Entry 8RYN (X-ray diffraction, 1.97 A resolution); this record covers chains D and E of the 5 polymer chains in the assembly.

# Chain D
Molecule: TCR alpha
From: Homo sapiens
Chain sequence (198 residues; numbered 1 to 198; the number before each row is that of its first residue):
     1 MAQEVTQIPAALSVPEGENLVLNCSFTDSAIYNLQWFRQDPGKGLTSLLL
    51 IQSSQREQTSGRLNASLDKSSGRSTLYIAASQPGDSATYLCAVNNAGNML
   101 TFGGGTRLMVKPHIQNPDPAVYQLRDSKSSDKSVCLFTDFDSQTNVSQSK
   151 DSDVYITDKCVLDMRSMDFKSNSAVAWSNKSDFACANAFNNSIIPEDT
Not modelled in the structure: 1, 161, 166-169, 193-198
Disulfide bonds: C24-C91, C135-C185

# Chain E
Molecule: TCR beta
From: Homo sapiens
Chain sequence (245 residues; each row starts with the number of its first residue):
     1 MNAGVTQTPKFRILKIGQSMTLQCTQDMNHNYMYWYRQDPGMGLKLIYYS
    51 VGAGITDKGEVPNGYNVSRSTTEDFPLRLESAAPSQTSVYFCASSETRGA
   101 PYGYTFGSGTRLTVVEDLNKVFPPEVAVFEPSEAEISHTQKATLVCLATG
   151 FYPDHVELSWWVNGKEVHSGVCTDPQPLKEQPALNDSRYALSSRLRVSAT
   201 FWQDPRNHFRCQVQFYGLSENDEWTQDRAKPVTQIVSAEAWGRAD
Not modelled in the structure: 1-3
Disulfide bonds: C24-C92, C146-C211

# Interface between chain D and chain E
Cross-chain cystine bridges: C160(D)-C172(E)
Residue-residue contacts (92):
  Y32(D) - R98(E)
  Y32(D) - G99(E)
  N33(D) - G99(E)  hydrogen bond (side chain-backbone)
  N33(D) - A100(E)  hydrogen bond (side chain-backbone)
  Q35(D) - G103(E)
  Q39(D) - Q38(E)  hydrogen bond
  Q39(D) - F91(E)
  G42(D) - R111(E)
  G44(D) - F91(E)
  L45(D) - L44(E)  hydrophobic
  L50(D) - P101(E)
  L50(D) - Y102(E)
  L50(D) - G103(E)
  Q52(D) - P101(E)  hydrogen bond (side chain-backbone)
  L90(D) - Q38(E)
  L90(D) - G43(E)
  N94(D) - R98(E)  hydrogen bond (side chain-backbone)
  N94(D) - G99(E)  hydrogen bond (side chain-backbone)
  N94(D) - Y104(E)
  A96(D) - R98(E)  hydrogen bond (backbone-side chain)
  M99(D) - Y34(E)  hydrophobic
  M99(D) - Y49(E)  hydrophobic
  M99(D) - R98(E)
  M99(D) - Y104(E)
  L100(D) - Y36(E)  hydrogen bond (backbone-side chain)
  L100(D) - Y104(E)  hydrogen bond (backbone-side chain)
  L100(D) - F106(E)  hydrophobic
  F102(D) - L44(E)
  F102(D) - F106(E)  hydrophobic
  G103(D) - G43(E)
  G104(D) - G41(E)
  G104(D) - M42(E)
  G104(D) - G43(E)
  D118(D) - H138(E)  salt bridge
  Y122(D) - S132(E)
  Y122(D) - A134(E)
  Y122(D) - E135(E)
  Y122(D) - H138(E)
  Q123(D) - S132(E)
  L124(D) - F129(E)
  L124(D) - E130(E)
  L124(D) - S132(E)
  L124(D) - T143(E)
  L124(D) - V145(E)  hydrophobic
  R125(D) - F129(E)
  R125(D) - E130(E)  salt bridge
  D126(D) - V128(E)
  D126(D) - F129(E)
  S127(D) - V128(E)  hydrogen bond (backbone-backbone)
  S127(D) - E130(E)
  S127(D) - E239(E)
  S127(D) - A240(E)
  K128(D) - E239(E)  hydrogen bond (side chain-backbone)
  K132(D) - F129(E)
  S133(D) - F129(E)
  V134(D) - F129(E)  hydrophobic
  V134(D) - V145(E)  hydrophobic
  L136(D) - T143(E)
  L136(D) - R194(E)
  T138(D) - R196(E)
  D139(D) - T139(E)
  D139(D) - R196(E)  salt bridge
  Y155(D) - L178(E)  hydrophobic
  Y155(D) - E180(E)  hydrogen bond (side chain-backbone)
  I156(D) - L178(E)
  T157(D) - D174(E)
  T157(D) - S192(E)
  K159(D) - P175(E)
  C160(D) - C172(E)  disulfide
  C160(D) - T173(E)
  C160(D) - R194(E)  hydrogen bond
  L162(D) - G170(E)
  L162(D) - C172(E)
  L162(D) - R194(E)
  L162(D) - R196(E)
  D163(D) - S169(E)  hydrogen bond (backbone-side chain)
  D163(D) - G170(E)  hydrogen bond (backbone-backbone)
  M164(D) - K141(E)
  M164(D) - S169(E)
  M164(D) - G170(E)
  M164(D) - R196(E)
  M164(D) - V197(E)
  R165(D) - S169(E)  hydrogen bond (backbone-side chain)
  S171(D) - R196(E)  hydrogen bond
  S173(D) - C172(E)
  S173(D) - R194(E)  hydrogen bond (backbone-side chain)
  A174(D) - R194(E)
  V175(D) - S192(E)
  V175(D) - R194(E)
  W177(D) - L147(E)  hydrophobic
  W177(D) - L178(E)  hydrophobic
  W177(D) - A190(E)  hydrophobic
Interface residues without a listed pair, chain D (49 interface residues in all): F37, K43, N98, D158
Interface residues without a listed pair, chain E (57 interface residues in all): Y32, L46, V51, S108, A127, P131, E157, H168, V171, K179, S198, R243

# Overview
The interface between chain D and chain E involves 49 residues on one side and 57 on the other, with 1
disulfide bond, 18 hydrogen bonds and 3 salt bridges. Polar contacts include D118(D)-H138(E), R125(D)-E130(E)
and D139(D)-R196(E).
Here chain D is TCR alpha and chain E is TCR beta, both from Homo sapiens. Entry 8RYN (Structure of S2 TCR in
complex with HLA-A*11:01 bound to ELFSYLIEK peptide) was determined by X-ray diffraction (same publication as
8RYM, 8RYO, 8RYP and 8RYQ).
